PDB entry 4DK1 | X-ray diffraction, 3.50 A resolution | chains A and B

# Chain A
Name: Putative MacA, Multidrug resistance protein mexA
Organism: Aggregatibacter actinomycetemcomitans
Reference sequence: chimeric construct of Q2EHL9, P52477: residues 30-88 from Q2EHL9 (Q2EHL9_AGGAC) positions 30-88 (same numbers); residues 89-152 from P52477 positions 95-158 (UniProt number = residue number + 6); residues 153-349 from Q2EHL9 (Q2EHL9_AGGAC) positions 181-394 (offset varies)
Chain sequence (341 residues; row label = number of the first residue in the row; note: 1 number in that range is skipped by the numbering (no residue carries it; nothing is unmodelled there); a row labelled like 239A-239R holds insertion residues (239A, then the next letters in order)):
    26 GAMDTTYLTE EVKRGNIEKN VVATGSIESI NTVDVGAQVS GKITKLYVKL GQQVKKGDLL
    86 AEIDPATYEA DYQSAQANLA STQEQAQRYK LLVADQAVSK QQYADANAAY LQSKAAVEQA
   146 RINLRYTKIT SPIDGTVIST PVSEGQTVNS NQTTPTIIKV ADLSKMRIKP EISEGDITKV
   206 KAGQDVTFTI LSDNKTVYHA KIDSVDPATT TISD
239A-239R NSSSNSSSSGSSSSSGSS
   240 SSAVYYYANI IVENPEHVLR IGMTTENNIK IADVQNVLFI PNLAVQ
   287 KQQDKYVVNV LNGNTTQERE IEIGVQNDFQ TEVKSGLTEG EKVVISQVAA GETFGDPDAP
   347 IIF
Unresolved in the structure: 26-33, 239A-239R, 240, 287-307, 333-349
Modified / non-standard residues: Mse-28 (selenomethionine); Mse-191 (selenomethionine; parent Met); Mse-262 (selenomethionine; parent Met)
Construct notes: expression tag (26-29)

# Chain B
Name: Putative MacA, Multidrug resistance protein mexA
Organism: Aggregatibacter actinomycetemcomitans
Reference sequence: chimeric construct of Q2EHL9, P52477: residues 30-88 from Q2EHL9 (Q2EHL9_AGGAC) positions 30-88 (same numbers); residues 89-152 from P52477 positions 95-158 (UniProt number = residue number + 6); residues 153-349 from Q2EHL9 (Q2EHL9_AGGAC) positions 181-394 (offset varies)
Chain sequence (341 residues; each row starts with the number of its first residue; note: 1 number in that range is skipped by the numbering (no residue carries it; nothing is unmodelled there); a row labelled like 239A-239R holds insertion residues (239A, then the next letters in order)):
    26 GAMDTTYLTE EVKRGNIEKN VVATGSIESI NTVDVGAQVS GKITKLYVKL GQQVKKGDLL
    86 AEIDPATYEA DYQSAQANLA STQEQAQRYK LLVADQAVSK QQYADANAAY LQSKAAVEQA
   146 RINLRYTKIT SPIDGTVIST PVSEGQTVNS NQTTPTIIKV ADLSKMRIKP EISEGDITKV
   206 KAGQDVTFTI LSDNKTVYHA KIDSVDPATT TISD
239A-239R NSSSNSSSSGSSSSSGSS
   240 SSAVYYYANI IVENPEHVLR IGMTTENNIK IADVQNVLFI PNLAVQKQQD KYVV
   295 NVLNGNTTQE REIEIGVQND FQTEVKSGLT EGEKVVISQV AAGETFGDPD APIIF
Unresolved in the structure: 26-33, 239A-239R, 240-241, 286-287, 295-303, 333-349
Modified / non-standard residues: Mse-28 (selenomethionine); Mse-191 (selenomethionine; parent Met); Mse-262 (selenomethionine; parent Met)
Construct notes: expression tag (26-29)

# How chain A and chain B interact
Residue-residue contacts (58):
  Gly-66(A) / Gln-63(B)
  Lys-67(A) / Gln-63(B)
  Asp-89(A) / Tyr-151(B)  hydrogen bond
  Ala-91(A) / Ile-147(B)  hydrophobic
  Thr-92(A) / Ile-147(B)
  Ala-95(A) / Gln-144(B)
  Asp-96(A) / Gln-144(B)
  Ser-99(A) / Gln-137(B)
  Ser-99(A) / Ala-140(B)
  Ala-102(A) / Leu-136(B)  hydrophobic
  Asn-103(A) / Gln-137(B)
  Glu-109(A) / Lys-125(B)  salt bridge
  Gln-110(A) / Gln-126(B)
  Arg-113(A) / Lys-125(B)  hydrogen bond (side chain-backbone)
  Arg-113(A) / Gln-126(B)  hydrogen bond
  Tyr-114(A) / Gln-126(B)
  Ile-163(A) / Ile-237(B)  hydrophobic
  Ser-164(A) / Ile-237(B)
  Ser-168(A) / Asn-56(B)
  Ser-168(A) / Thr-57(B)
  Ser-168(A) / Val-58(B)
  Glu-169(A) / Pro-157(B)
  Gly-170(A) / Asp-59(B)
  Gly-170(A) / Val-60(B)
  Gly-170(A) / Pro-157(B)
  Gln-171(A) / Asp-59(B)
  Thr-172(A) / Asp-59(B)
  Thr-172(A) / Val-60(B)
  Thr-172(A) / Gly-61(B)  hydrogen bond (side chain-backbone)
  Thr-172(A) / Thr-179(B)  hydrogen bond (backbone-side chain)
  Val-173(A) / Thr-179(B)
  Asn-174(A) / Ser-175(B)
  Asn-174(A) / Asn-176(B)  hydrogen bond (side chain-backbone)
  Asn-174(A) / Gln-177(B)
  Asn-174(A) / Thr-179(B)
  Asn-176(A) / Asn-176(B)
  Asn-176(A) / Gln-177(B)
  Gln-177(A) / Gln-177(B)  hydrogen bond
  Ile-215(A) / Glu-199(B)
  Leu-216(A) / Glu-199(B)
  Leu-216(A) / Gly-200(B)
  Ser-217(A) / Glu-199(B)  hydrogen bond (side chain-backbone)
  Ser-217(A) / Gly-200(B)
  Ser-217(A) / Thr-203(B)  hydrogen bond (backbone-side chain)
  Ser-217(A) / Lys-204(B)  hydrogen bond (backbone-side chain)
  Arg-259(A) / Val-230(B)
  Arg-259(A) / Asp-231(B)  hydrogen bond (side chain-backbone)
  Arg-259(A) / Tyr-245(B)
  Ile-260(A) / Pro-232(B)
  Ile-260(A) / Ala-233(B)  hydrophobic
  Ile-260(A) / Thr-234(B)
  Ile-260(A) / Tyr-245(B)  hydrogen bond (backbone-side chain)
  Gly-261(A) / Thr-234(B)
  Gly-261(A) / Tyr-245(B)  hydrogen bond (backbone-side chain)
  Mse-262(A) / Glu-199(B)
  Mse-262(A) / Ile-202(B)  hydrophobic
  Mse-262(A) / Tyr-245(B)  hydrogen bond (backbone-side chain)
  Thr-263(A) / Glu-199(B)  hydrogen bond (backbone-side chain)
Other interface residues (no listed pair), chain A (41 interface residues in all): Leu-75, Gly-76, Ser-106, Val-162, Ser-175, Thr-178, Lys-184, Asp-218
Other interface residues (no listed pair), chain B (38 interface residues in all): Ala-129, Asp-130, Thr-178, Pro-180, Arg-192, Val-243

# In short
41 residues of chain A face 38 of chain B across their interface, with 15 hydrogen bonds and 1 salt bridge.
Polar contacts include Glu-109(A)/Lys-125(B), Asp-89(A)/Tyr-151(B) and Arg-113(A)/Lys-125(B).
Both chains are Putative MacA, Multidrug resistance protein mexA (Aggregatibacter actinomycetemcomitans).
Entry 4DK1 (Crystal Structure of MacA-MexA chimeric protein, containing the Pseudomonas aeruginosa MexA
alpha-hairpin domain) was determined by X-ray diffraction together with 4DK0 from the same study.
